PDB entry 7VTC | X-ray diffraction, 2.54 A resolution | chains A and B

Chain A (and B):
Name: 3C-like proteinase
From: Middle East respiratory syndrome-related coronavirus
Notes: EC 3.4.19.12, 3.4.22.69; chain B of this document is another copy of the same molecule, construct and numbering; everything in this record applies to it too
Reference sequence: T2B9A8 (T2B9A8_MERS); residues 3-301 here correspond to UniProt positions 3250-3548 (UniProt number = residue number + 3247)
Amino-acid sequence (322 residues; numbered 1 to 322; the number before each row is that of its first residue):
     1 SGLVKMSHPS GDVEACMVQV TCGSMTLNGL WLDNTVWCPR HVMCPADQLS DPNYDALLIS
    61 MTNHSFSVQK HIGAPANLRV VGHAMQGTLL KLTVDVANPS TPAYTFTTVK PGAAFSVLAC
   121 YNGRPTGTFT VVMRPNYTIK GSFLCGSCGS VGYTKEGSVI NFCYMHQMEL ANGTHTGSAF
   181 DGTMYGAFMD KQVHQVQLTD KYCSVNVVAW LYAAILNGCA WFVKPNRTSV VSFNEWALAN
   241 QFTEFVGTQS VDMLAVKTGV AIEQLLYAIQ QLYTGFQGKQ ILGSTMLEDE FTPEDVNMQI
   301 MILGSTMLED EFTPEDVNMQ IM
Unresolved in the structure: 1-2, 302-322 (chain B: 302-322)
Construct notes: expression tag (1-2, 302-322)
Small-molecule neighbours: Paxlovid, bound form (4WI; (1R,2S,5S)-N-{(1E,2S)-1-imino-3-[(3S)-2-oxopyrrolidin-3-yl]propan-2-yl}-6,6-dimethyl-3-[3-methyl-N-(trifluoroacetyl)-L-valyl]-3-azabicyclo[3.1.0]hexane-2-carboxamide): His-41, Leu-49, Tyr-54, Phe-143, Leu-144, Cys-145, Ser-147, Cys-148, His-166, Gln-167, Met-168, Glu-169, Leu-170, His-175, Asp-190, Lys-191, Gln-192, Val-193, Gln-195

How chain A and chain B interact:
Pairs across the interface (46; chain A residue first):
  Val-4(A) with Phe-129(B), hydrophobic; Lys-140(B); Gly-141(B); Ser-142(B)
  Lys-5(A) with Phe-129(B)
  Met-6(A) with Thr-128(B); Phe-129(B), hydrophobic
  Ser-7(A) with Gly-127(B); Thr-128(B), hydrogen bond (backbone-backbone)
  Pro-9(A) with Ser-10(B); Glu-14(B); Pro-125(B); Thr-126(B); Gly-127(B)
  Ser-10(A) with Pro-9(B); Ser-10(B), hydrogen bond (backbone-side chain); Glu-14(B), hydrogen bond (backbone-side chain)
  Gly-11(A) with Gly-11(B); Glu-14(B), hydrogen bond (backbone-side chain)
  Glu-14(A) with Pro-9(B); Ser-10(B), hydrogen bond (side chain-backbone); Gly-11(B), hydrogen bond (side chain-backbone)
  Pro-125(A) with Pro-9(B), hydrophobic
  Thr-126(A) with Pro-9(B)
  Gly-127(A) with Met-6(B); Ser-7(B); Pro-9(B)
  Thr-128(A) with Met-6(B); Ser-7(B), hydrogen bond (backbone-backbone); His-8(B)
  Phe-129(A) with Val-4(B), hydrophobic; Lys-5(B); Met-6(B), hydrophobic
  Lys-140(A) with Val-4(B)
  Gly-141(A) with Val-4(B)
  Ser-142(A) with Gly-2(B); Val-4(B); Met-6(B); Gln-299(B), hydrogen bond
  Leu-144(A) with Met-298(B); Gln-299(B)
  Thr-285(A) with Thr-285(B), hydrogen bond
  Met-286(A) with Gly-283(B)
  Met-298(A) with Leu-144(B)
  Gln-299(A) with Ser-142(B); Leu-144(B)
Also at the interface, not in a pair above, chain A (24 interface residues in all): His-8, Leu-118, Met-301
Also at the interface, not in a pair above, chain B (28 interface residues in all): Asp-12, Leu-118, Ala-119, Gln-280, Met-301

Overview:
24 residues of chain A face 28 of chain B across their interface, with 9 hydrogen bonds. Among the polar pairs
are Ser-10(A)/Ser-10(B), Ser-10(A)/Glu-14(B) and Gly-11(A)/Glu-14(B). Chain A binds Paxlovid, bound form.
Both chains are 3C-like proteinase (Middle East respiratory syndrome-related coronavirus). Entry 7VTC (Crystal
structure of MERS main protease in complex with PF07321332) was determined by X-ray diffraction (same
publication as 7VLO, 7VLP and 7VLQ).
